PDB entry 8Q16 | electron microscopy, 3.60 A resolution | chains A and J of the 10 polymer chains in the assembly

[Chain A]
Molecule: Histone H2A.2
UniProt: A2YMC6 (H2A2_ORYSI); residues 1-135 here = UniProt positions 1-135
Amino-acid sequence (135 residues; numbered 1 to 135; the number before each row is that of its first residue):
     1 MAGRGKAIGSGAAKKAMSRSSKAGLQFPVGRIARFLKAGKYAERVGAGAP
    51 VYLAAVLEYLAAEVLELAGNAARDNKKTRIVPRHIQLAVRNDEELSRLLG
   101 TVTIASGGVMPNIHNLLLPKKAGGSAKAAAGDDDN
Disordered / not traced: 1-15, 119-135

[Chain J]
Molecule: Widom 601
Sequence (147 nucleotides; each row starts with the number of its first residue; numbers below 1 keep their minus sign (DC-73 is residue -73)):
   -73 CTGGAGAATCCCGGTGCCGAGGCCGCTCAATTGGTCGTAGACAGCTCTAG
   -23 CACCGCTTAAACGCACGTACGCGCTGTCCCCCGCGTTTTAACCGCCAAGG
    27 GGATTACTCCCTAGTCTCCAGGCACGTGTCAGATATATACATCCTGT

[How chain A and chain J interact]
Contacting residue pairs (14):
  Arg31(A) - DG48(J)  hydrogen bond to the phosphate
  Arg31(A) - DC49(J)  salt bridge to the phosphate
  Lys37(A) - DA39(J)  salt bridge to the phosphate
  Arg44(A) - DT38(J)  hydrogen bond to the sugar
  Arg44(A) - DA39(J)  phosphate contact
  Val45(A) - DT38(J)  sugar contact
  Val45(A) - DA39(J)  hydrogen bond to the phosphate
  Gly46(A) - DT38(J)  phosphate contact
  Ala47(A) - DT38(J)  hydrogen bond to the phosphate
  Lys77(A) - DA59(J)  salt bridge to the phosphate
  Thr78(A) - DA57(J)  phosphate contact
  Thr78(A) - DG58(J)  hydrogen bond to the phosphate
  Arg79(A) - DA57(J)  hydrogen bond to the phosphate
  Arg79(A) - DG58(J)  hydrogen bond to the phosphate
Other interface residues (no listed pair), chain A (10 interface residues in all): Glu43

[Summary]
The interface between chain A and chain J involves 10 residues on one side and 7 on the other, with 7 hydrogen
bonds and 3 salt bridges. Polar contacts include Arg44(A)-DT38(J), Arg31(A)-DG48(J) and Val45(A)-DA39(J).
Chain A is Histone H2A.2 and chain J is Widom 601; the structure, CryoEM structure of rice nucleosome
containing a H4 variant chimera, was determined by electron microscopy (same publication as 8Q15).
